8AQA - chains B and C of the 3 polymer chains in the assembly; structure by X-ray diffraction, 1.35 A resolution.

Chain B:
Molecule: Serine protease NS3
From: Zika virus
Notes: EC 3.4.21.91, 3.6.1.15, 3.6.4.13
Reference sequence: Q32ZE1 (POLG_ZIKV); residues 1-177 here correspond to UniProt positions 1499-1675 (UniProt number = residue number + 1498)
Chain sequence (178 residues; row label = number of the first residue in the row; numbering starts at 0):
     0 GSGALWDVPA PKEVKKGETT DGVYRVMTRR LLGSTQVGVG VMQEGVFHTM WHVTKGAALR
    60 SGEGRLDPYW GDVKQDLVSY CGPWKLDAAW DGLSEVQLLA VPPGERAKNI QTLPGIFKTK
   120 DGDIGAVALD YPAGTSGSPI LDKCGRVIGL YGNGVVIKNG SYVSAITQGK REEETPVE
Not modelled in the structure: 0-16, 172-177
Construct notes: expression tag (0); conflict Lys-107 (Arg1605 in Q32ZE1)
Curated features (UniProtKB/Swiss-Prot):
  - active site (Charge relay system): His-51, Asp-75, Ser-135

Chain C:
Molecule: (1R, 2R, 3S, 4R, 6S)-4,6-diamino-2,3-dihydroxycyclohexyl 2,6-diamino-2,6-dideoxy-alpha-D-glucopyranoside
Chain sequence (5 residues; each row starts with the number of its first residue):
     1 XGXXK
Modified / non-standard residues: V7T ((2R)-6-azanyl-2-carbamimidamido-hexanoic acid) at position 1; V8N (2-[3-(aminomethyl)phenyl]ethanoic acid) at position 3; LDO (6-hydroxy-L-norleucine) at position 4
Covalent attachments: covalent link V7T_1/Lys-5

How chain B and chain C interact:
Contacting residue pairs (19):
  His-51(B) / Lys-5(C)
  Asp-129(B) / V7T_1(C)  hydrogen bond (side chain-backbone)
  Tyr-130(B) / V7T_1(C)
  Tyr-130(B) / Gly-2(C)
  Ala-132(B) / V7T_1(C)
  Ala-132(B) / Lys-5(C)
  Ser-135(B) / V7T_1(C)
  Ser-135(B) / Lys-5(C)
  Gly-151(B) / V7T_1(C)
  Gly-151(B) / LDO_4(C)
  Gly-151(B) / Lys-5(C)
  Asn-152(B) / LDO_4(C)
  Asn-152(B) / Lys-5(C)  hydrogen bond
  Gly-153(B) / LDO_4(C)  hydrogen bond (backbone-backbone)
  Val-155(B) / V7T_1(C)
  Val-155(B) / V8N_3(C)
  Gly-159(B) / V7T_1(C)
  Tyr-161(B) / V7T_1(C)
  Tyr-161(B) / LDO_4(C)  hydrogen bond (side chain-backbone)
Interface residues without a listed pair, chain B (15 interface residues in all): Asp-75, Pro-131, Tyr-150, Ser-160

Overview:
15 residues of chain B and 5 residues of chain C are in contact, with 4 hydrogen bonds. Polar pairs include
Asp-129(B)/V7T_1(C), Asn-152(B)/Lys-5(C) and Tyr-161(B)/LDO_4(C). From UniProt: 3 active-site residues on
chain B.
Here chain B is Serine protease NS3 (Zika virus) and chain C is (1R, 2R, 3S, 4R,
6S)-4,6-diamino-2,3-dihydroxycyclohexyl 2,6-diamino-2,6-dideoxy-alpha-D-glucopyranoside. Entry 8AQA (Crystal
Structure of Unlinked NS2B-NS3 Protease from Zika Virus in Complex with Inhibitor MI-2260) was determined by
X-ray diffraction (same publication as 7ZPD, 7ZQF, 7ZTM, 7ZUM, 7ZV4, 7ZVV and 5 further entries).
